8SWW - chains E and F of the 8 polymer chains in the assembly; structure by electron microscopy, 3.40 A resolution.

[Chain E (and F)]
Protein: Surface protein gp120
From: Human immunodeficiency virus 1
Notes: chain F of this document is another copy of the same molecule, construct and numbering; everything in this record applies to it too
Chain sequence (516 residues; numbered -4 to 513 plus 1 insertion-coded residue; 3 numbers in that range are skipped by the numbering (no residue carries them; nothing is unmodelled there); the number before each row is that of its first residue; numbers below 1 keep their minus sign (Met-4 is residue -4)):
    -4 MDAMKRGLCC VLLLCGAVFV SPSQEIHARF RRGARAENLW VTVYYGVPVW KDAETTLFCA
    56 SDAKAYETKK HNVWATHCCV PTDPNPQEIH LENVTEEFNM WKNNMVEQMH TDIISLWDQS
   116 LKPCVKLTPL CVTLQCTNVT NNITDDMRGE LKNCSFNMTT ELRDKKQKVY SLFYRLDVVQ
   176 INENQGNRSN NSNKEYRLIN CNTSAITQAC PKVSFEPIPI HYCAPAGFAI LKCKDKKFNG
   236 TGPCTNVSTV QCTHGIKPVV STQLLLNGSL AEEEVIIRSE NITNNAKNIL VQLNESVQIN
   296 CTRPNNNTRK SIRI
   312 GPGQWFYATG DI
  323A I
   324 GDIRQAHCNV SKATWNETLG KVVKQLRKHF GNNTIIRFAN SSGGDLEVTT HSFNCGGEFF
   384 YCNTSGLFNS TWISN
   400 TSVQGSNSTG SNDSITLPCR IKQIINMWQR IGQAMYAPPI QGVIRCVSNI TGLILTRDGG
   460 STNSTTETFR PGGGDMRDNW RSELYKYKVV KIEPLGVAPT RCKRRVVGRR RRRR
Unresolved in the structure: -4 to 31, 59-65, 179-187, 400-412, 505-513 (chain F: -4 to 35, 59-65, 178-187, 400-410, 502-513)
Disulfide bonds: Cys54-Cys73, Cys119-Cys205, Cys126-Cys196, Cys131-Cys149, Cys218-Cys247, Cys228-Cys239, Cys296-Cys331, Cys378-Cys445, Cys385-Cys418
Covalent attachments: N-acetylglucosamine (NAG) linked to Asn88, Asn133, Asn234, Asn262, Asn295, Asn332, Asn448
From the paper describing this entry:
  - mutagenesis - T465N: decreased binding to control group

[Interface between chain E and chain F]
Contacting residue pairs (22; chain E residue first):
  Pro124(E) - Arg158(F)  hydrogen bond (backbone-side chain)
  Cys126(E) - Leu157(F)
  Cys126(E) - Arg158(F)  hydrogen bond (backbone-backbone)
  Val127(E) - Leu157(F)
  Val127(E) - Arg158(F)
  Val127(E) - Asp159(F)
  Thr128(E) - Leu157(F)
  Thr128(E) - Asp159(F)  hydrogen bond (backbone-side chain)
  Thr128(E) - Lys160(F)
  Asn152(E) - Arg158(F)  hydrogen bond (backbone-side chain)
  Met153(E) - Arg158(F)
  Thr154(E) - Arg158(F)
  Ile176(E) - Leu157(F)  hydrophobic
  Cys196(E) - Glu156(F)
  Cys196(E) - Pro313(F)
  Asn197(E) - Glu156(F)
  Asn197(E) - Arg308(F)  hydrogen bond (backbone-side chain)
  Asn197(E) - Pro313(F)  hydrogen bond (backbone-backbone)
  Thr198(E) - Pro313(F)  hydrogen bond (backbone-backbone)
  Thr198(E) - Gly314(F)
  Ser199(E) - Pro313(F)
  Ser199(E) - Gly314(F)
Also at the interface, not in a pair above, chain E (17 interface residues in all): Thr123, Lys161, Glu190, Arg192, Asn195

[Summary]
The interface between chain E and chain F involves 17 residues on one side and 8 on the other, with 7 hydrogen
bonds. Among the polar pairs are Pro124(E)-Arg158(F), Thr128(E)-Asp159(F) and Asn152(E)-Arg158(F). From the
paper: T465N of chain E reduces binding to control group.
Chain E and chain F are both Surface protein gp120 (Human immunodeficiency virus 1); the structure, BG505
Boost2 SOSIP.664 in complex with NHP polyclonal antibody IF3, was determined by electron microscopy (same
publication as 8T2E, 8T2F, 8SWV and 8SWX).
